Entry 8FY9 (electron microscopy, 3.10 A resolution); this record covers chains A and D of the 8 polymer chains in the assembly.

# Chain A (and D)
Molecule: Cas2-DEDDh
Notes: chain D of this document is another copy of the same molecule, construct and numbering; everything in this record applies to it too
Sequence (289 residues; row label = number of the first residue in the row):
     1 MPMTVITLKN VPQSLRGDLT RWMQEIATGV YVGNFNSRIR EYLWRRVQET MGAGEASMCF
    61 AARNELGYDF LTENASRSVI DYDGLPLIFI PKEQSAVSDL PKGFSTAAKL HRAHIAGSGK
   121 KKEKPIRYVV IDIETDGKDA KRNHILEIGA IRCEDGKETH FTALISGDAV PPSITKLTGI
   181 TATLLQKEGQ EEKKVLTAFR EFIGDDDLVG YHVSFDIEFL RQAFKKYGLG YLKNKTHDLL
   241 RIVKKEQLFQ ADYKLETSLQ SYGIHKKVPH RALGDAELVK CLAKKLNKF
Not modelled in the structure: 94-289

# Chain A / chain D interface
Pairs across the interface (52):
  Met3(A) - Met3(D)
  Met3(A) - Cys59(D)  hydrophobic
  Met3(A) - Phe60(D)
  Met3(A) - Ala61(D)
  Met3(A) - Tyr68(D)  hydrophobic
  Val5(A) - Val5(D)  hydrophobic
  Thr7(A) - Ile26(D)
  Thr7(A) - Ala27(D)
  Thr7(A) - Val30(D)
  Gln24(A) - Leu66(D)
  Gln24(A) - Tyr68(D)
  Gln24(A) - Phe70(D)
  Gln24(A) - Pro86(D)  hydrogen bond (side chain-backbone)
  Gln24(A) - Leu87(D)
  Gln24(A) - Ile88(D)  hydrogen bond (side chain-backbone)
  Glu25(A) - Arg77(D)  salt bridge
  Glu25(A) - Ile88(D)
  Ile26(A) - Thr7(D)
  Ile26(A) - Ser57(D)
  Ile26(A) - Phe70(D)  hydrophobic
  Ile26(A) - Ile88(D)  hydrophobic
  Ala27(A) - Thr7(D)
  Thr28(A) - Arg77(D)  hydrogen bond
  Val30(A) - Thr7(D)
  Val30(A) - Val30(D)  hydrophobic
  Val32(A) - Cys59(D)  hydrophobic
  Val32(A) - Tyr68(D)
  Val32(A) - Phe70(D)  hydrophobic
  Gly33(A) - Tyr68(D)
  Asn34(A) - Leu66(D)  hydrogen bond (side chain-backbone)
  Asn34(A) - Gly67(D)  hydrogen bond (side chain-backbone)
  Asn34(A) - Tyr68(D)
  Cys59(A) - Met3(D)  hydrophobic
  Cys59(A) - Val32(D)  hydrophobic
  Leu66(A) - Gln24(D)
  Leu66(A) - Asn34(D)
  Gly67(A) - Asn34(D)
  Tyr68(A) - Gln24(D)
  Tyr68(A) - Val32(D)
  Tyr68(A) - Gly33(D)
  Tyr68(A) - Asn34(D)
  Phe70(A) - Gln24(D)
  Phe70(A) - Ile26(D)  hydrophobic
  Phe70(A) - Val32(D)  hydrophobic
  Arg77(A) - Glu25(D)  salt bridge
  Arg77(A) - Ile26(D)
  Arg77(A) - Ala27(D)
  Arg77(A) - Thr28(D)
  Pro86(A) - Gln24(D)  hydrogen bond (backbone-side chain)
  Leu87(A) - Gln24(D)
  Ile88(A) - Gln24(D)  hydrogen bond (backbone-side chain)
  Ile88(A) - Glu25(D)
Other interface residues (no listed pair), chain A (23 interface residues in all): Lys9, Ser57

# Summary
23 residues of chain A face 24 of chain D across their interface; the contacts include 7 hydrogen bonds and 2
salt bridges. Among the polar pairs are Glu25(A)-Arg77(D), Gln24(A)-Pro86(D) and Gln24(A)-Ile88(D).
Chain A and chain D are both Cas2-DEDDh; the structure, Cryo-EM structure of Cas1:Cas2-DEDDh:PAM-deficient
prespacer complex, was determined by electron microscopy, deposited together with 8FYA, 8FYB, 8FYC and 8FYD.
